Entry 6LOD (electron microscopy, 3.20 A resolution); this record covers chains A and C of the 6 polymer chains in the assembly.

# Chain A
Protein: MULTIHEME_CYTC domain-containing protein
Source organism: Roseiflexus castenholzii (strain DSM 13941 / HLO8)
UniProtKB: A7NJ87 (A7NJ87_ROSCS); residues 1-226 here = UniProt positions 1-226
Sequence (226 residues; row label = number of the first residue in the row):
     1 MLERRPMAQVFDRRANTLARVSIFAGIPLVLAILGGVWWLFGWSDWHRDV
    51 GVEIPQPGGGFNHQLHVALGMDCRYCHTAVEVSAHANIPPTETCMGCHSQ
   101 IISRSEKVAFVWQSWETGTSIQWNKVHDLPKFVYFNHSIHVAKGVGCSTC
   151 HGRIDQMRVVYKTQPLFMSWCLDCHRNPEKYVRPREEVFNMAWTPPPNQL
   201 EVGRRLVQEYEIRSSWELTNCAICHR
Unresolved in the structure: 1-8
Covalently attached groups: heme c (HEC) linked to Cys-73, Cys-76, Cys-94, Cys-97, Cys-147, Cys-150, Cys-224

# Chain C
Protein: Polysulphide reductase NrfD
Source organism: Roseiflexus castenholzii (strain DSM 13941 / HLO8)
UniProtKB: A7NJ89 (A7NJ89_ROSCS); residue numbers follow UniProt; this construct covers 1-471
Sequence (471 residues; numbered 1 to 471; the number before each row is that of its first residue):
     1 MASQPAQKSAYGKMLEELLGPKQTYESVTRTIGDIVLTPIRKTPWGWPVG
    51 FVIAALGLLMYLFSLAVLFTVGVGVWGINIPVAWGFDIINFVWWIGIGHA
   101 GTLISAILLLFRQDWRTSINRAAEAMTIFAVACAGIYPLVHTGRPWLDYW
   151 MLPYPGTLGMWPQFRSALEWDVFAISTYATVSILFWYLGLIPDLASLRDR
   201 ATNIWVKRFYGFLALGWRGGARDWNRYEVASLILAGLSTPLVLSVHSIIS
   251 LDFAISQLPGWHVTVFPPYFVAGAVYCGFAMVILLLVPLRRWYKLHDLIT
   301 IKHFDLMGKVMLASGLVVAYGYFAEIFYAWYSANIYEYFLITNRTMGPYA
   351 WSYWALIVLNVAIPQLLWFKRFRVSLPWLFFISICINIGMWFERWVIIVL
   401 SLHRDFLPSSWGYYTPSVWDISLYAGSFGWFFFLFFLFIRLLPAISIFEV
   451 RDLVHKTETEKALAHGSAGHH
Unresolved in the structure: 1-8, 465-471

# How chain A and chain C interact
Residue-residue contacts (15):
  Val-10(A) / Arg-208(C)
  Phe-11(A) / Arg-208(C)
  Phe-11(A) / Gly-211(C)
  Phe-11(A) / Phe-212(C)  hydrophobic
  Trp-38(A) / Tyr-154(C)  hydrophobic
  Trp-38(A) / Pro-155(C)
  Gly-42(A) / Thr-157(C)
  Trp-43(A) / Pro-155(C)  hydrogen bond (side chain-backbone)
  Trp-43(A) / Gly-156(C)
  Trp-43(A) / Thr-157(C)
  Phe-167(A) / Thr-157(C)
  Met-168(A) / Thr-157(C)  hydrogen bond (backbone-backbone)
  Met-168(A) / Leu-158(C)  hydrophobic
  Met-168(A) / Met-160(C)  hydrophobic
  Ser-169(A) / Thr-157(C)  hydrogen bond (backbone-backbone)
Interface residues without a listed pair, chain A (9 interface residues in all): Leu-172
Interface residues without a listed pair, chain C (11 interface residues in all): Gly-159, Lys-207

# Summary
9 residues of chain A face 11 of chain C across their interface; the contacts include 3 hydrogen bonds. Among
the polar pairs are Trp-43(A)/Pro-155(C), Met-168(A)/Thr-157(C) and Ser-169(A)/Thr-157(C).
Here chain A is MULTIHEME_CYTC domain-containing protein and chain C is Polysulphide reductase NrfD, both from
Roseiflexus castenholzii (strain DSM 13941 / HLO8). Entry 6LOD (Cryo-EM structure of the air-oxidized
photosynthetic alternative complex III from Roseiflexus castenholzii) was determined by electron microscopy
together with 6LOE from the same study.
